9GM5 - chains 6 and X of the 15 polymer chains in the assembly; structure by electron microscopy, 3.70 A resolution.

# Chain 6
Molecule: DNA replication licensing factor MCM6
Organism: Saccharomyces cerevisiae
Notes: EC 3.6.4.12
UniProtKB: P53091 (MCM6_YEAST); residues 1-1017 here = UniProt positions 1-1017
Sequence (1017 residues; row label = number of the first residue in the row):
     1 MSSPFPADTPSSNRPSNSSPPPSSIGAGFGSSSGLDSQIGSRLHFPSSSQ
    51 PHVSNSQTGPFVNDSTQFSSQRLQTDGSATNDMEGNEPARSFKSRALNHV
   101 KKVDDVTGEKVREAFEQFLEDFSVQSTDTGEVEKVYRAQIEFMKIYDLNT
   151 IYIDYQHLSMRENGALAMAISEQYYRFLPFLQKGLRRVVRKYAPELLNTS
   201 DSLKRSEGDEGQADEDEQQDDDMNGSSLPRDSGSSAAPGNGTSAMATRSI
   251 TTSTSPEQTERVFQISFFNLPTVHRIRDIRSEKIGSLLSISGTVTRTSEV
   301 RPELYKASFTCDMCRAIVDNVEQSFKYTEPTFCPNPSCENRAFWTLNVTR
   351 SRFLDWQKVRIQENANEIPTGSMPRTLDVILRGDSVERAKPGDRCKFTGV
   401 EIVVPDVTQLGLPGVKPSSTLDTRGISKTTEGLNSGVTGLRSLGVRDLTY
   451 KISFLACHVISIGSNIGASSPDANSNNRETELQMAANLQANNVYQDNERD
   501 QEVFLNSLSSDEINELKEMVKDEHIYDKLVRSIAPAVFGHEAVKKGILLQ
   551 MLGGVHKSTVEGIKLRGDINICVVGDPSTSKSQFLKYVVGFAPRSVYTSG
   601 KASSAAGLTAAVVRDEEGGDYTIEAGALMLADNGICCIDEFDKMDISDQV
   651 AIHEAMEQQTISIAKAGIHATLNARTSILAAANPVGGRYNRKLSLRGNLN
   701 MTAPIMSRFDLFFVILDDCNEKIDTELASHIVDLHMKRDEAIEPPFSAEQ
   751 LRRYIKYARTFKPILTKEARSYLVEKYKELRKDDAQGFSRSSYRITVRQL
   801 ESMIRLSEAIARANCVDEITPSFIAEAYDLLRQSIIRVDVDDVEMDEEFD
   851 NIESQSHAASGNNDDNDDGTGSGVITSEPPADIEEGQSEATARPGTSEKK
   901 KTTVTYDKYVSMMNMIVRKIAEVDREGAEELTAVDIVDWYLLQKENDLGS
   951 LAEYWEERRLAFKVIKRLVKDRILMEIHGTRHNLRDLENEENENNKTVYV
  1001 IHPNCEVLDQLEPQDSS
Unresolved in the structure: 1-99, 124-133, 201-259, 421-444, 464-499, 738-744, 786-792, 835-902, 979-995, 1005-1017
Curated features (UniProtKB/Swiss-Prot):
  - motif: Ser-707 to Asp-710 (Arginine finger)
  - binding site (ATP): Gly-575 to Ser-582
  - modified residue: Ser-78 (Phosphoserine), Ser-249 (Phosphoserine), Ser-372 (Phosphoserine), Thr-766 (Phosphothreonine)
  - mutagenesis: Lys-581 (K581A: Loss of MCM2-7 complex helicase activity)
Metal / ion sites: Zn2+: Cys-311, Cys-314, Cys-333, Cys-338
Ligand contacts:
  - ADP (adenosine-5'-diphosphate), molecule 1: Ala-536, Val-537, Phe-538, Asp-576, Pro-577, Ser-578, Thr-579, Ser-580, Lys-581, Ser-582, Gln-583, Asp-639, Glu-640, Asn-683, Leu-727, Ile-731, Leu-734
  - ADP, molecule 2: Leu-565, Glu-657, Gln-658, Val-797, Arg-798, Glu-801

# Chain X
Molecule: 42-nt DNA strand
Sequence (42 nucleotides; numbered 8 to 49; the number before each row is that of its first residue):
     8 CGATCGATCGATCGATCGATCGATCGATCGATCGATCGATCG

# Chain 6 / chain X interface
Pairs across the interface - 5 pairs, chain 6 then chain X:
  Arg-614(6) / DT43(X)  sugar contact
  Glu-617(6) / DC44(X)  phosphate contact
  Gly-618(6) / DT43(X)  phosphate contact
  Gly-618(6) / DC44(X)  sugar contact
  Ile-646(6) / DA34(X)  phosphate contact
Other interface residues (no listed pair), chain 6 (8 interface residues in all): Asp-615, Glu-616, Gly-619, Ser-647
Other interface residues (no listed pair), chain X (4 interface residues in all): DT35

# Summary
The interface between chain 6 and chain X involves 8 residues on one side and 4 on the other. Ligands of chain
6: ADP. Cys-311(6), Cys-314(6), Cys-333(6) and Cys-338(6) coordinate Zn2+. From UniProt: 8 ATP-binding
residues and one mutagenesis site on chain 6.
Here chain 6 is DNA replication licensing factor MCM6 (Saccharomyces cerevisiae) and chain X is a 42-nt DNA
strand. Entry 9GM5 (OCCM maturation intermediate stalled with an Arginine Finger mutation in Mcm5: Conformer
1) was determined by electron microscopy (same publication as 9GJP and 9GJW).
